Entry 7EY7 (electron microscopy, 4.30 A resolution (low resolution: residue-level contacts below are approximate; hydrogen-bond / salt-bridge calls are withheld)); this record covers chains b and c of the 42 polymer chains in the assembly.

Chain b (and c):
Name: Tail fiber protein
Source organism: Escherichia phage T7
Notes: chain c of this document is another copy of the same molecule, construct and numbering; everything in this record applies to it too
Reference sequence: P03748 (FIBER_BPT7); residues 1-553 here = UniProt positions 1-553
Amino-acid sequence (553 residues; numbered 1 to 553; the number before each row is that of its first residue):
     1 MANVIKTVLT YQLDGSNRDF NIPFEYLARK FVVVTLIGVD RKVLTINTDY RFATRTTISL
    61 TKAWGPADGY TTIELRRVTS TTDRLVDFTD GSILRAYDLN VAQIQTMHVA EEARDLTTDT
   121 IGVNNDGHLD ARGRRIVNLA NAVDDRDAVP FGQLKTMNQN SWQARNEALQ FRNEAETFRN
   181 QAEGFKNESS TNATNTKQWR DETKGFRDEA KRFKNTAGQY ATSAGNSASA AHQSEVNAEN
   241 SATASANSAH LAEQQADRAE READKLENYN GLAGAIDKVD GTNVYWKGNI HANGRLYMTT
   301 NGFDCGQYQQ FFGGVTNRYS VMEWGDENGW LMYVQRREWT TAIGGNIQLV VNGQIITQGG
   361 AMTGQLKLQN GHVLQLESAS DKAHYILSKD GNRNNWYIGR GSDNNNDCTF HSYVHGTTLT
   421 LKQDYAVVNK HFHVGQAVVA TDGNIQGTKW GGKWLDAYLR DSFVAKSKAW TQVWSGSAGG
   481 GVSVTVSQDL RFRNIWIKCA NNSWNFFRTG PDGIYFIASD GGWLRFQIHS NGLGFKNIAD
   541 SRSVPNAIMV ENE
Not modelled in the structure: 1-2, 118-553

How chain b and chain c interact:
Contacting residue pairs (20; chain b residue first):
  Ala96(b) with Phe88(c); Thr89(c); Asp90(c)
  Leu99(b) with Phe88(c)
  Gln103(b) with Arg84(c); Phe88(c)
  Thr106(b) with Thr106(c)
  Met107(b) with Thr106(c); Val109(c)
  Ala110(b) with Val109(c); Ala110(c)
  Ala113(b) with Ala113(c)
  Arg114(b) with Val78(c); Thr79(c); Thr81(c); Val109(c); Glu112(c); Ala113(c)
  Thr117(b) with Ala113(c); Leu116(c)
Interface residues without a listed pair, chain b (13 interface residues in all): Leu94, Tyr97, Asn100, Glu111
Interface residues without a listed pair, chain c (16 interface residues in all): Val86, Leu94, Ala102

Overview:
13 residues of chain b face 16 of chain c across their interface.
Both chains are Tail fiber protein (Escherichia phage T7). Entry 7EY7 (bacteriophage T7 tail complex) was
determined by electron microscopy, deposited together with 7EY6, 7EY8, 7EY9 and 7EYB.
